Entry 8CSF (X-ray diffraction, 2.40 A resolution); this record covers chain A.

Chain A:
Name: N-acetyl glucosaminyl transferase
Organism: Raoultella terrigena
UniProt: Q6U8B0 (Q6U8B0_RAOTE); residue numbers follow UniProt; this construct covers 2-401
Amino-acid sequence (410 residues; row label = number of the first residue in the row; numbering starts at 0):
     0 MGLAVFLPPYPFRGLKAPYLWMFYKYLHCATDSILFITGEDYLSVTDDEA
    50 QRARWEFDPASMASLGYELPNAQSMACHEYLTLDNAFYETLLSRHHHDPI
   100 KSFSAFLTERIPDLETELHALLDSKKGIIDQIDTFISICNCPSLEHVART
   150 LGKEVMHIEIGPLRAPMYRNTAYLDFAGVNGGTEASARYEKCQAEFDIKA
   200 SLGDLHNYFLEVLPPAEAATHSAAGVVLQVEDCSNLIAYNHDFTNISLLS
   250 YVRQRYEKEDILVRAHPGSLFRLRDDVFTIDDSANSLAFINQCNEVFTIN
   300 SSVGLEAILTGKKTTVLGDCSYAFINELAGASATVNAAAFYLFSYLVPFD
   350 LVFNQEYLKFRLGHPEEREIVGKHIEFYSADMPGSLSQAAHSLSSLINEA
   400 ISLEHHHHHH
Not modelled in the structure: 0, 47-48, 380-390, 404-409
Modified residues: C28 (S-hydroxycysteine; CSO); C191 (S-hydroxycysteine; CSO)
Construct notes: expression tag (0-1, 402-409); engineered mutation C232 (Asp in Q6U8B0)
Ion coordination: Na+ site 1: N206, L209; Na+ site 2: N325, L327
Small-molecule neighbours:
  - cytidine-5'-monophosphate (C5P): P161, R163, V226, L227, Q228, R263, A264, H265, P266, S285, S300, S301, V302
  - 3-deoxy-manno-oct-2-ulosonic acid (KDO; 3-deoxy-alpha-D-manno-oct-2-ulopyranosonic acid): R12, E158, I159, R163, N179, V229, C232, S233, N234, H265
  - alpha-L-rhamnopyranose (RAM): R12, P17, Y18, W20, W54, E158, I159
Reported in the primary citation:
  - catalytic residues: E158
  - binding site for 3-deoxy-manno-oct-2-ulosonic acid: R12, C232
  - binding site for alpha-L-rhamnopyranose: R12, E158
  - catalytic residues: H265 (proposed by the authors, not directly observed)
  - mutagenesis - R12A, W20A, W54A, R163A: decreased catalytic activity
  - mutagenesis - E158Q: abolished catalytic activity

Summary:
Ligands of chain A: cytidine-5'-monophosphate, 3-deoxy-manno-oct-2-ulosonic acid and alpha-L-rhamnopyranose.
N206 and L209 coordinate Na+ site 1. N325 and L327 form the Na+ site 2. From the paper: catalytic residues
E158 and H265; R12A, W20A and W54A, among others, reduce catalytic activity; 5 substitutions were tested in
all.
Chain A is N-acetyl glucosaminyl transferase (Raoultella terrigena); the structure, WbbB D232C-Kdo adduct +
alpha-Rha(1,3)GlcNAc ternary complex, was determined by X-ray diffraction, deposited together with 8CSB, 8CSC
and 8CSE.
